PDB entry 8SR4 | electron microscopy, 3.12 A resolution | chains A and C of the 9 polymer chains in the assembly

Chain A:
Protein: Particulate methane monooxygenase alpha subunit
Source organism: Methylococcus capsulatus
Reference sequence: G1UBD1 (PMOB_METCA); residue numbers follow UniProt; this construct covers 33-414
Amino-acid sequence (382 residues; numbered 33 to 414; the number before each row is that of its first residue):
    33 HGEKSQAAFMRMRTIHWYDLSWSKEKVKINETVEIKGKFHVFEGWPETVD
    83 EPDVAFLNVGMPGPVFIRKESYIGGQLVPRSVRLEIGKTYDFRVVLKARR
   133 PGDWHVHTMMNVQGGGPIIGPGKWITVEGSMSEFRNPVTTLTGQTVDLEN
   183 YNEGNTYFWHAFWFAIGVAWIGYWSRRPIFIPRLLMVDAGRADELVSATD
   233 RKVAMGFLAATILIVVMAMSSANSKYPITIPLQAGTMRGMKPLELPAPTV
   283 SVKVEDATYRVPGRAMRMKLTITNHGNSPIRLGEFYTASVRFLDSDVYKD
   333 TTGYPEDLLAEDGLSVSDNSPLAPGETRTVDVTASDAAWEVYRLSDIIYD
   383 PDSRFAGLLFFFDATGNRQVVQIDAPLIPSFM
Ion coordination: Cu ion site 1: H33, H137, H139; Cu ion site 2: H48, H72
UniProt features mapped onto this chain:
  - binding site (Cu cation): H33, H48, H72, H137, H139
  - mutagenesis: H48 (H48N: Impairs activity of soluble pmoB construct), H137 (H137A: Abolishes activity of soluble pmoB construct; when associated with A-139), H139 (H139A: Abolishes activity of soluble pmoB construct; when associated with A-137)

Chain C:
Protein: Ammonia monooxygenase/methane monooxygenase, subunit C family protein
Source organism: Methylococcus capsulatus
Reference sequence: Q603F1 (Q603F1_METCA); residues 45-280 here correspond to UniProt positions 16-251 (UniProt number = residue number - 29)
Amino-acid sequence (236 residues; each row starts with the number of its first residue):
    45 LLDKKWLTFALAIYTVFYLWVRWYEGVYGWSAGLDSFAPEFETYWMNFLY
    95 TEIVLEIVTASILWGYLWKTRDRNLAALTPREELRRNFTHLVWLVAYAWA
   145 IYWGASYFTEQDGTWHQTIVRDTDFTPSHIIEFYLSYPIYIITGFAAFIY
   195 AKTRLPFFAKGISLPYLVLVVGPFMILPNVGLNEWGHTFWFMEELFVAPL
   245 HYGFVIFGWLALAVMGTLTQTFYSFAQGGLGQSLCE
Ion coordination: Cu ion: N227, H231, H245

How chain A and chain C interact:
Contacting residue pairs - 31 pairs, chain A then chain C:
  H33(A) with L78(C); D79(C)
  G34(A) with V164(C)
  K36(A) with D79(C), salt bridge; F81(C)
  S37(A) with R165(C); D166(C)
  T80(A) with M236(C)
  V81(A) with M236(C), hydrophobic
  M93(A) with T162(C)
  P94(A) with W74(C); T162(C)
  G95(A) with T162(C), hydrogen bond (backbone-side chain)
  V144(A) with E237(C)
  Q145(A) with E237(C)
  G146(A) with M236(C); E237(C), hydrogen bond (backbone-side chain)
  G147(A) with M236(C); E237(C), hydrogen bond (backbone-side chain)
  G148(A) with M236(C); E237(C), hydrogen bond (backbone-side chain)
  P149(A) with V164(C), hydrophobic
  F212(A) with F266(C), hydrophobic
  I213(A) with L278(C), hydrophobic
  P214(A) with L278(C)
  L216(A) with F266(C), hydrophobic; Y267(C), hydrophobic
  L217(A) with L278(C), hydrophobic; C279(C), hydrophobic
  D220(A) with Y267(C), hydrogen bond
  R375(A) with F81(C)
Also at the interface, not in a pair above, chain A (24 interface residues in all): M141, I151
Also at the interface, not in a pair above, chain C (20 interface residues in all): S80, I163, T263, F269, A270, L274

Summary:
24 residues of chain A face 20 of chain C across their interface, with 5 hydrogen bonds and 1 salt bridge.
Polar pairs include K36(A)-D79(C), G95(A)-T162(C) and G146(A)-E237(C). Curated annotation (UniProt) lists 5 Cu
cation-binding residues and 3 mutagenesis sites on chain A.
Here chain A is Particulate methane monooxygenase alpha subunit and chain C is Ammonia monooxygenase/methane
monooxygenase, subunit C family protein, both from Methylococcus capsulatus. Entry 8SR4 (particulate methane
monooxygeanse treated with potassium cyanide and copper reloaded) was determined by electron microscopy (same
publication as 8SR5, 8SQW, 8SR1, 8SR2 and 8OYI).
